PDB entry 5L8R | X-ray diffraction, 2.60 A resolution | chains B and F of the 16 polymer chains in the assembly

Chain B:
Name: Photosystem I P700 chlorophyll a apoprotein A2
Organism: Pisum sativum
Notes: EC 1.97.1.12
UniProtKB: A0A0F6NGI2 (A0A0F6NGI2_PEA); residue numbers follow UniProt; this construct covers 1-734
Sequence (734 residues; each row starts with the number of its first residue):
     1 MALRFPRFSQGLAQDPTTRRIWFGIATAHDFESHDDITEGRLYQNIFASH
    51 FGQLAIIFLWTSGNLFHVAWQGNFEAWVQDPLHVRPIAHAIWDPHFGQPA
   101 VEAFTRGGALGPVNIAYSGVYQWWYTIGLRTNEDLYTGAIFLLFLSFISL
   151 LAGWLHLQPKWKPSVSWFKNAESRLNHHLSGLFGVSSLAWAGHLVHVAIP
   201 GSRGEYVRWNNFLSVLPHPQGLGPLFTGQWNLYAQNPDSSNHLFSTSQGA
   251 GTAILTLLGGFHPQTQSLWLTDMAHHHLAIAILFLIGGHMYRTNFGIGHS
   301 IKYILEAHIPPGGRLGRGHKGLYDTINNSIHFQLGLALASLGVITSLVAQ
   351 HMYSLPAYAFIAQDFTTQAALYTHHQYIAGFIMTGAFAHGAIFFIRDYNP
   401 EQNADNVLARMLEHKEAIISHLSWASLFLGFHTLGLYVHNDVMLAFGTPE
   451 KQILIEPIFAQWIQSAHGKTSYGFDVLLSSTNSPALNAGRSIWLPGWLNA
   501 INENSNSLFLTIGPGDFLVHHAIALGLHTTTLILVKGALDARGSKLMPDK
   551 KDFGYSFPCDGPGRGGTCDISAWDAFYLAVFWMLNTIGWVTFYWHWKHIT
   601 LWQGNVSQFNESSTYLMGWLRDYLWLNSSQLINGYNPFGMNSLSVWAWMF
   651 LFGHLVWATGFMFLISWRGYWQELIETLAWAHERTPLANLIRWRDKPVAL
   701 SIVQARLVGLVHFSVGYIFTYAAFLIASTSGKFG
Not modelled in the structure: 1
Ion coordination: chlorophyll a Mg site 1 near Q53 (its only coordinating residue here); chlorophyll a Mg site 2 near D93 (its only coordinating residue here); Ca2+: I501, E503, N506, L508; 4Fe-4S cluster Fe: C559, C568 (shared with 2 residues of chain A)
Ligand contacts:
  - beta-carotene (BCR), molecule 1: L54, I57, F58, W60, G181, L182, V185, S186, L188
  - beta-carotene (BCR), molecule 2: L65, W123, W124, I127, L129, G138, F141, L142, L145, W209
  - beta-carotene (BCR), molecule 3: L188, L222, L225, F226, L278, L285, I286, H289
  - beta-carotene (BCR), molecule 4: F332, G335, L336, A339, V343, M383, A386, F387, G390, F393, F394, A538
  - beta-carotene (BCR), molecule 5: F387, L408, M411, V535, L539
  - beta-carotene (BCR), molecule 6: L434, G435, V438
  - beta-carotene (BCR), molecule 7: V645, W648, M649, F652, W671, I675, L678, F719
  - beta-carotene (BCR), molecule 8: T685, P686, L687, A688
  - chlorophyll a isomer (CL0): L620, L624, W625, W657
  - chlorophyll a (CLA), molecule 1: F5, F8, G24, I25, A28, H29, F31, H34, S49, G52, Q53, I56
  - chlorophyll a (CLA), molecule 2: T18, I21, W22, I675, L678, A679, H682, I691, R692, W693, R694, P697, V698
  - chlorophyll a (CLA), molecule 3: W22, F652, L655, V656, T659, M662, F663, L700, V708, V711, H712, V715
  - chlorophyll a (CLA), molecule 4: I25, A26, T27, A28, H29, D30, H331, L334, L338, F381, I382, T384, G385, A388, H389, I392, R396, Y555, W573, F576, F652, V711, V715, F719
  - chlorophyll a (CLA), molecule 5: H29, F31, Y43, I46, S49, H50, Q53, L54, I57, F168, R174, H178, L182, F183, I330, H331, Q333, L334, A337, L338, L341
  - chlorophyll a (CLA), molecule 6: H29, Q53, I56, I57, W60, L341, I378, F381, I382
  - chlorophyll a (CLA), molecule 7: F47, F51, I148, L151, A152, L155, H156, K160, W161, P163, W167
  - chlorophyll a (CLA), molecule 8: F47, H50, F51, L54, W123, W167, F168, N170, S173, R174, H177, H178, G181, L182, F183, I344, Y358
  - chlorophyll a (CLA), molecule 9: F51, L54, F58, I127, G128, L129, D134, T137, G138, F141, L145, I148, S149, S186, A189, W190, H193, H196, V197, V207, R208, W209, F212
  - chlorophyll a (CLA), molecule 10: I56, L59, W60, S62, G63, F66, H67, W70, Q71, H89, A90, W92, L143
  - chlorophyll a (CLA), molecule 11: I56, W60, N64, H67, A88, H89, N114, I115, A116, Y117, S118, V120, V645, W646, M649, F719
  - chlorophyll a (CLA), molecule 12: I57, W60, T61, S118, G119, V120, W123, V185, S186, A189, L341, I344, T345, V348, M352, Y358, I361, L371, H374, H375, I378, I382
  - chlorophyll a (CLA), molecule 13: W60, N64, Y117, S118, A370, L371, T373, H374, Y377, I378, F381, M649, I718, F719, Y721, A722, L725, I726
  - chlorophyll a (CLA), molecule 14: H89, A90, I91, W92, D93, P94, H95, F96, F104, N114, S644, V645, W648
  - chlorophyll a (CLA), molecule 15: W123, T126, I127, L182, F183, S186, S187, W190, L194, L268, M273, H276, H277, I280, F284, I344, L347, V348, H351, M352, A357, Y358
  - chlorophyll a (CLA), molecule 16: W167, N170, S173, H177, T293, N294, F295
  - chlorophyll a (CLA), molecule 17: A171, R174, L175, H178, L179, F183, I280, L283, F284, I301, L305, Y323, I326, N327, L336, A337, S340, L341, I344
  - chlorophyll a (CLA), molecule 18: L175, L179, F183, L283, F284, G287, M290, Y291, I301, I304, L305
  - chlorophyll a (CLA), molecule 19: N176, H177, S180, G181, V185, L285, H289, Y291, T293, F295, I297
  - chlorophyll a (CLA), molecule 20: L188, A189, A191, G192, V195, H196, F212, L213, V215, L216, P217, H218, G221, L222, F226, I254, L255, L278
  - chlorophyll a (CLA), molecule 21: L225, W230, N231, Y233, A234, L255, L257, H275, L278, A279, I282, L283, I492
  - chlorophyll a (CLA), molecule 22: T256, L257, G259, L268, D272, M273, H275, H276, A279, I280, L283, H351, L355, W493, W497
  - chlorophyll a (CLA), molecule 23: I286, M290, H299, Y303, I304, A307, H308
  - chlorophyll a (CLA), molecule 24: I286, G287, H289, M290, I297, G298, H299
  - chlorophyll a (CLA), molecule 25: I304, L305, H308, L315, H319, L322, I326, F332, V407, L408, M411
  - chlorophyll a (CLA), molecule 26: A307, H308, I309, P310, P311, R314, L315
  - chlorophyll a (CLA), molecule 27: R314, L315, V407, R410, M411, H414, A417, I418, H421
  - chlorophyll a (CLA), molecule 28: L336, A339, S340, V343, I344, L347, Q350, H351, Y353, S354, L355, L508, F509
  - chlorophyll a (CLA), molecule 29: V343, S346, L347, Q350, Q376, G380, M383, F387, L527, T530, T531, L534, M583, T586, I587
  - chlorophyll a (CLA), molecule 30: Q350, Y353, Y372, Q376, F459, A460, I463, Q464, F509, L510, I512, H520, I523, L527, V590, Y593, W594, K597
  - chlorophyll a (CLA), molecule 31: Y377, T433, L434, Y437, V519, A522, L525, N585, W589, F592, L616, W619, L620, L624, S628, I632, F650, H654, W657, F713, Y717, T720, Y721, F724
  - chlorophyll a (CLA), molecule 32: A417, H421, W424
  - chlorophyll a (CLA), molecule 33: I418, H421, L422, W424, A425, A524, L527, H528, T531
  - chlorophyll a (CLA), molecule 34: S420, H421, S423, W424, L427, F431
  - chlorophyll a (CLA), molecule 35: S423, S426, L427, G430, F431, L434, L525, T529, L532, I533, L578, F581, W582
  - chlorophyll a (CLA), molecule 36: W424, F428, L429, I455, E456, P457, I458, F459, A460, F517, H520, H521, A524, H528
  - chlorophyll a (CLA), molecule 37: W424, L427, F428, F431, H432
  - chlorophyll a (CLA), molecule 38: F431, H432, G435, L436, V438, H439, V442, M443, F446, K451, I453
  - chlorophyll a (CLA), molecule 39: L434, V438, D441, L525, F581, W582, N585, W589, L616, L620, W657, F713, Y717
  - chlorophyll a (CLA), molecule 40: I458, F459, W462, F474
  - chlorophyll a (CLA), molecule 41: W462, I463, A466, H467, L477, L478, A485, W493, L494, W497, F509
  - chlorophyll a (CLA), molecule 42: L477, S483, P484, A485, A488, G489, W493
  - chlorophyll a (CLA), molecule 43: W648, L651, F652, H654, L655, W657, A658, F661
  - chlorophyll a (CLA), molecule 44: L655, A658, T659, F661, M662, I665, S666, Y670, W671, L674
  - chlorophyll a (CLA), molecule 45: L678, A681, H682, T685, A688, I691
  - chlorophyll a (CLA), molecule 46: W680, A681, R684, T685, P686
  - chlorophyll a (CLA), molecule 47: T685, P686, L687, A688, L690, I691
  - phylloquinone (PQN): W22, I25, M662, F663, S666, W667, R668, W671, I675, V698, A699, L700, S701, A705
  - 4Fe-4S cluster (SF4): P558, C559, G561, P562, C568, W667, I702, R706

Chain F:
Name: Photosystem I reaction center subunit III
Organism: Pisum sativum
UniProtKB: A0A0M3KL12 (A0A0M3KL12_PEA); residues 78-231 here correspond to UniProt positions 1-154 (UniProt number = residue number - 77)
Sequence (154 residues; row label = number of the first residue in the row):
    78 DIAGLTPCKDSKQFAKREKQSIKKLESSLKLYAPDSAPALAINATIEKTK
   128 RRFDNYGKQGLLCGADGLPHLIVSGDQRHWGEFITPGILFLYIAGWIGWV
   178 GRSYLIAIRDDKKPTQKEIIIDVPLATRLVFRGFSWPIAAYRELLNGELV
   228 AKDV
Construct notes: conflict A80 (Ser3 in A0A0M3KL12), D87 (Glu10 in A0A0M3KL12), L108 (Ile31 in A0A0M3KL12), P111 (Ala34 in A0A0M3KL12), G134 (Ala57 in A0A0M3KL12), D188 (Glu111 in A0A0M3KL12), T204 (Ser127 in A0A0M3KL12)
Disulfide bonds: C85-C140
Ion coordination: chlorophyll a Mg near S151 (its only coordinating residue here)
Ligand contacts:
  - beta-carotene (BCR), molecule 1: V150, S151, G152, F160, I161, G172, G175, W176, R179, W213, A217, L226
  - beta-carotene (BCR), molecule 2: P163, L166, F167, I170, I174
  - chlorophyll a (CLA), molecule 1: Y133, L166, I170
  - chlorophyll a (CLA), molecule 2: V150, F160, I161, G164, I165, L168
  - chlorophyll a (CLA), molecule 3: S151, G152, D153, Q154, W157, I161, I165, W213, P214, A217, Y218
  - chlorophyll a (CLA), molecule 4: F160, P163, G164, F167, L168, A171, G172, I174, G175, W213
  - chlorophyll a (CLA), molecule 5: L168, L221, V227
  - chlorophyll a (CLA), molecule 6: Y169, F211, P214, I215, Y218
  - chlorophyll a (CLA), molecule 7: I170, W173, I174, V177, V207, F208
  - chlorophyll a (CLA), molecule 8: G175, V177, G178, R179, Y181, L182, I198, A203
  - chlorophyll a (CLA), molecule 9: Y181, L182, E195, I196, I198, V200, A203, V207

How chain B and chain F interact:
Pairs across the interface (31):
  T448(B) - R129(F)
  P449(B) - L145(F)
  E450(B) - R129(F)  salt bridge
  E450(B) - F130(F)
  E450(B) - Y133(F)
  E450(B) - L145(F)
  E450(B) - P146(F)
  K451(B) - R129(F)
  K451(B) - Y133(F)
  Q452(B) - L145(F)
  I453(B) - L148(F)  hydrophobic
  L454(B) - P146(F)
  L454(B) - H147(F)
  L454(B) - L148(F)  hydrogen bond (backbone-backbone)
  I455(B) - L148(F)
  I455(B) - V150(F)  hydrophobic
  E456(B) - A80(F)
  E456(B) - L82(F)
  E456(B) - H147(F)  salt bridge
  E456(B) - L148(F)  hydrogen bond (backbone-backbone)
  I458(B) - I79(F)  hydrophobic
  I458(B) - I149(F)  hydrophobic
  I458(B) - S151(F)
  F459(B) - S151(F)
  Q461(B) - A80(F)
  Y472(B) - A80(F)
  Y472(B) - G81(F)  hydrogen bond (backbone-backbone)
  F474(B) - A80(F)
  P514(B) - H147(F)
  E611(B) - R94(F)  salt bridge
  E611(B) - D143(F)
Interface residues without a listed pair, chain B (17 interface residues in all): S471
Interface residues without a listed pair, chain F (17 interface residues in all): D78

Summary:
The chain B/chain F interface involves 17 residues from each chain, with 3 hydrogen bonds and 3 salt bridges.
Polar contacts include E450(B)-R129(F), E456(B)-H147(F) and E611(B)-R94(F). 6 chlorophyll a molecules are
bound between chain B and chain F.
Chain B is Photosystem I P700 chlorophyll a apoprotein A2 and chain F is Photosystem I reaction center subunit
III, both from Pisum sativum; the structure, The structure of plant photosystem I super-complex at 2.6
angstrom resolution, was determined by X-ray diffraction.
